PDB entry 3AN2 | X-ray diffraction, 3.60 A resolution | chains D and I of the 10 polymer chains in the assembly

== Chain D ==
Name: Histone H2B type 1-J
Organism: Homo sapiens
UniProt: P06899 (H2B1J_HUMAN); residues 0-125 here correspond to UniProt positions 1-126 (UniProt number = residue number + 1)
Chain sequence (129 residues; numbered -3 to 125; the number before each row is that of its first residue; numbers below 1 keep their minus sign (Gly-3 is residue -3)):
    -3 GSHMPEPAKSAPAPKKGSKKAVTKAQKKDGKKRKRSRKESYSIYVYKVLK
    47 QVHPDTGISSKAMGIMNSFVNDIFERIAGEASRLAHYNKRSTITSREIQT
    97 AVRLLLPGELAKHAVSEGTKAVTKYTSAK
Not modelled in the structure: -3 to 34, 125
Sequence notes: expression tag (-3 to -1)
Modified / non-standard residues: Mse0 (selenomethionine); Mse59 (selenomethionine; parent Met); Mse62 (selenomethionine; parent Met)
UniProt features mapped onto this chain:
  - modified residue: Pro1 (N-acetylproline), Glu2 (ADP-ribosyl glutamic acid), Lys5 (N6-(2-hydroxyisobutyryl)lysine), Ser6 (ADP-ribosylserine), Lys11 (N6-(beta-hydroxybutyryl)lysine), Lys12 (N6-(2-hydroxyisobutyryl)lysine), Ser14 (Phosphoserine), Lys15 (N6-acetyllysine), Lys16 (N6-(beta-hydroxybutyryl)lysine), Lys20 (N6-(2-hydroxyisobutyryl)lysine), Lys23 (N6-(2-hydroxyisobutyryl)lysine), Lys24 (N6-(2-hydroxyisobutyryl)lysine), Lys34 (N6-(2-hydroxyisobutyryl)lysine), Glu35 (PolyADP-ribosyl glutamic acid), Ser36 (Phosphoserine), Lys43 (N6-(2-hydroxyisobutyryl)lysine), Lys46 (N6-(2-hydroxyisobutyryl)lysine), Lys57 (N6,N6-dimethyllysine), Arg79 (Dimethylated arginine), Lys85 (N6,N6,N6-trimethyllysine) and 6 more in UniProt
  - glycosylation: Ser112 (O-linked (GlcNAc) serine)
  - cross-link (Glycyl lysine isopeptide (Lys-Gly)): Lys5 (interchain with G-Cter in SUMO2), Lys20 (interchain with G-Cter in SUMO2), Lys34 (interchain with G-Cter in ubiquitin), Lys120 (interchain with G-Cter in ubiquitin)

== Chain I ==
Molecule: 147 mer DNA
Sequence (147 nucleotides; each row starts with the number of its first residue; numbers below 1 keep their minus sign (DA-73 is residue -73)):
   -73 ATCCTTCGTTGGAAACGGGATTTCTTCATTTCATGCTAGACAGAAGAATT
   -23 CTCAGTAACTTCTTTGTGCTGGTAACCAGCACAAAGAAGTTACTGAGAAT
    27 TCTTCTGTCTAGCATGAAATGAAGAAATCCCGTTTCCAACGAAGGAT
Not modelled in the structure: -73 to -61, 61-73

== Interface between chain D and chain I ==
Residue-residue contacts (13; chain D residue first):
  Glu35(D) - DT-45(I)  phosphate contact
  Tyr42(D) - DT-53(I)  phosphate contact
  Tyr42(D) - DT-52(I)  phosphate contact
  Gly53(D) - DT-53(I)  phosphate contact
  Ile54(D) - DA-54(I)  phosphate contact
  Ile54(D) - DT-53(I)  hydrogen bond to the phosphate
  Ser55(D) - DA-54(I)  phosphate contact
  Ser56(D) - DA-54(I)  hydrogen bond to the phosphate
  Arg86(D) - DA-34(I)  salt bridge to the phosphate
  Arg86(D) - DC-33(I)  salt bridge to the phosphate
  Ser87(D) - DG-35(I)  hydrogen bond to the phosphate
  Thr88(D) - DG-35(I)  hydrogen bond to the phosphate
  Thr88(D) - DA-34(I)  hydrogen bond to the phosphate

== Summary ==
The interface between chain D and chain I involves 9 residues on one side and 7 on the other; the contacts
include 5 hydrogen bonds and 2 salt bridges. Polar contacts include Ile54(D)-DT-53(I), Ser56(D)-DA-54(I) and
Ser87(D)-DG-35(I).
Here chain D is Histone H2B type 1-J (Homo sapiens) and chain I is 147 mer DNA. Entry 3AN2 (The structure of
the centromeric nucleosome containing CENP-A) was determined by X-ray diffraction.
